PDB entry 1S0D | X-ray diffraction, 2.20 A resolution | chain A

== Chain A ==
Name: Botulinum neurotoxin type B
From: Clostridium botulinum
Notes: EC 3.4.24.69
UniProt: P10844 (BXB_CLOBO); numbering as in UniProt (aligned over 1-1290)
Amino-acid sequence (1290 residues; each row starts with the number of its first residue):
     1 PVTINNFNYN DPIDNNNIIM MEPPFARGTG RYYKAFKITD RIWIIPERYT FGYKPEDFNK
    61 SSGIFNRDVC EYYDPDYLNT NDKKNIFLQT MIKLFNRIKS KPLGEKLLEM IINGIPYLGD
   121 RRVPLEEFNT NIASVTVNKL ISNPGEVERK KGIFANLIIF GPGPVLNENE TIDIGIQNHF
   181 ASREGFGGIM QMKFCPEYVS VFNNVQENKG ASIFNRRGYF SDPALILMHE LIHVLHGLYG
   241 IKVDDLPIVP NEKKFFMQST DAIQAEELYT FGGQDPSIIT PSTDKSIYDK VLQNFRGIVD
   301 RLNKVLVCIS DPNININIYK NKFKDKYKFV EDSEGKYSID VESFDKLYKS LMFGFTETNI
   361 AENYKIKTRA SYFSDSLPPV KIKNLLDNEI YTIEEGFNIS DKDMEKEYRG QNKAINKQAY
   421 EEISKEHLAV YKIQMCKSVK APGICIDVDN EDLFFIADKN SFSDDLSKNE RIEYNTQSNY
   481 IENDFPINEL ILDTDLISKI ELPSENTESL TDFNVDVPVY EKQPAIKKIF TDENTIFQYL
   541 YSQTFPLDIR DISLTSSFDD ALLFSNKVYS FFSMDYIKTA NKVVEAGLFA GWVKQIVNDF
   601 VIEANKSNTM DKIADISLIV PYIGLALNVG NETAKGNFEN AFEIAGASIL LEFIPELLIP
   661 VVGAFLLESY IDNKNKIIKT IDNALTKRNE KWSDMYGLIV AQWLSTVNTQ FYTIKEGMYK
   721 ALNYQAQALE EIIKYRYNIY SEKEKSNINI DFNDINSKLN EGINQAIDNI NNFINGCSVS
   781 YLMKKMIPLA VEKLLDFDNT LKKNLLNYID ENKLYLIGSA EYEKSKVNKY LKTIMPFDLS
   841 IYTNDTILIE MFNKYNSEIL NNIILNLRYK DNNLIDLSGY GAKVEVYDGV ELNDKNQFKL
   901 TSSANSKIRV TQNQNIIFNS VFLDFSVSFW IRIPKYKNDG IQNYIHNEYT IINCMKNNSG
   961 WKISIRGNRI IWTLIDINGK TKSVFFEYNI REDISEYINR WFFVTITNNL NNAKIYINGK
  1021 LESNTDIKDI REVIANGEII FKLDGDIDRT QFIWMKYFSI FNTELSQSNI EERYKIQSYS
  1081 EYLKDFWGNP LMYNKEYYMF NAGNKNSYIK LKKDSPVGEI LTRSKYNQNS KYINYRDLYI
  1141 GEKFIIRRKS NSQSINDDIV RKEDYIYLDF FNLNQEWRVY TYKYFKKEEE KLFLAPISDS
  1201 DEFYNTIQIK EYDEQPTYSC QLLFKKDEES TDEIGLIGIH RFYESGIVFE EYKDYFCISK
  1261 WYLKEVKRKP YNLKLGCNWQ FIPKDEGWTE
Unresolved in the structure: 440-442
Disulfide bonds: Cys436-Cys445
Bound ions: Zn2+: His229, His233, Glu267; Ca2+ site 1: Pro276, Ile279, Asp284, Asn483; Ca2+ site 2: Ala561, Phe564, Lys567
UniProt features mapped onto this chain:
  - binding site (a ganglioside GT1b (d18:1(4E))): Glu1189, Glu1190
  - mutagenesis: Glu1189 (E1189L: Decreased toxicity, heavy chain has decreased binding to synaptosomes and to GT1b), Glu1190 (E1190L: Greatly decreased toxicity, heavy chain has decreased binding to synaptosomes, binds less GT1b)

== Summary ==
His229, His233 and Glu267 form the Zn2+ site. Pro276, Ile279, Asp284 and Asn483 coordinate Ca2+ site 1.
UniProt lists ganglioside GT1b (d18:1(4E))-binding residues Glu1189 and Glu1190 and 2 mutagenesis sites.
Chain A is Botulinum neurotoxin type B (Clostridium botulinum); the structure, Crystal structure of botulinum
neurotoxin type B at pH 5.5, was determined by X-ray diffraction, deposited together with 1S0B, 1S0C, 1S0E,
1S0F and 1S0G.
